PDB entry 8J9P | electron microscopy, 3.40 A resolution | chains D and H of the 8 polymer chains in the assembly

# Chain D
Name: TIR domain-containing protein
Organism: Thermoflavifilum thermophilum
UniProtKB: A0A1I7NFG5 (A0A1I7NFG5_9BACT); residues 1-450 here = UniProt positions 1-450
Chain sequence (450 residues; row label = number of the first residue in the row):
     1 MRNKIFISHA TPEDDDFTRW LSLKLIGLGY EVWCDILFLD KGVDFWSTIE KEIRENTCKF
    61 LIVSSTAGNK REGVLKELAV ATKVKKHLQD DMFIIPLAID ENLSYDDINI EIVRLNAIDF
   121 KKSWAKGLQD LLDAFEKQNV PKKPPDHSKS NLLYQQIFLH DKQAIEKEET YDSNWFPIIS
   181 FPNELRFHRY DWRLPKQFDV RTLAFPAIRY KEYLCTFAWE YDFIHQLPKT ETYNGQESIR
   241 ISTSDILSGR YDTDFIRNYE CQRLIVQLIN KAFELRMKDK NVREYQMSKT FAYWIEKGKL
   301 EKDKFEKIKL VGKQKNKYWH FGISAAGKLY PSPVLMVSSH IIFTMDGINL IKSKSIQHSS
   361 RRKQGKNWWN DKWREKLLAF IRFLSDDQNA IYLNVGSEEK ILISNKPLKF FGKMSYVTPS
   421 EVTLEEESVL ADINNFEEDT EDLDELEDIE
Unresolved in the structure: 423-450
From the paper describing this entry:
  - self-association interface (contacts with another copy of this molecule): Tyr105 to Lys122
  - mutagenesis - R54A, D106A/D107A: decreased catalytic activity

# Chain H
Molecule: 25-nt DNA strand
Sequence (25 nucleotides; row label = number of the first residue in the row):
     1 CAACTAATAG ATTAGAGCCG TCAAT
Unresolved in the structure: 1-3, 24-25

# Interface between chain D and chain H
Pairs across the interface (16; chain D residue first):
  Arg201(D) with DT8(H), hydrogen bond to the phosphate; DA9(H), salt bridge to the phosphate
  Arg263(D) with DA9(H), hydrogen bond to the base; DG10(H), hydrogen bond to the sugar; DA11(H), phosphate contact
  Gln267(D) with DA9(H), sugar contact
  Asn270(D) with DG10(H), phosphate contact
  Lys328(D) with DA11(H), salt bridge to the phosphate
  His358(D) with DG17(H), base contact; DC18(H), hydrogen bond to the base
  Lys363(D) with DG20(H), salt bridge to the phosphate
  Lys366(D) with DG20(H), hydrogen bond to the phosphate; DT21(H), salt bridge to the phosphate
  Trp369(D) with DA23(H), stacking on the base
  Glu421(D) with DA23(H), phosphate contact
  Val422(D) with DA23(H), phosphate contact
Other interface residues (no listed pair), chain D (14 interface residues in all): Val266, Gly327, Arg362
Other interface residues (no listed pair), chain H (10 interface residues in all): DC19

# In short
14 residues of chain D and 10 residues of chain H are in contact; the contacts include 5 hydrogen bonds, 4
salt bridges and 1 aromatic stacking contact. Among the polar pairs are Arg263(D)-DA9(H), His358(D)-DC18(H)
and Arg263(D)-DG10(H). The paper reports that R54A and D106A/D107A of chain D reduce catalytic activity; a
self-association interface involving Tyr105(D).
Here chain D is TIR domain-containing protein (Thermoflavifilum thermophilum) and chain H is a 25-nt DNA
strand. Entry 8J9P (SPARTA dimer bound with guide-target) was determined by electron microscopy, deposited
together with 8JAY, 8J84, 8J8H and 8J9G.
